Entry 7VRT (electron microscopy, 5.10 A resolution (low resolution: residue-level contacts below are approximate; hydrogen-bond / salt-bridge calls are withheld)); this record covers chains bf and hh of the 191 polymer chains in the assembly.

Chain bf:
Name: Major capsid protein
From: Enterobacteria phage T4
Reference sequence: P04535 (CAPSH_BPT4); residue numbers follow UniProt; this construct covers 1-521
Chain sequence (521 residues; each row starts with the number of its first residue):
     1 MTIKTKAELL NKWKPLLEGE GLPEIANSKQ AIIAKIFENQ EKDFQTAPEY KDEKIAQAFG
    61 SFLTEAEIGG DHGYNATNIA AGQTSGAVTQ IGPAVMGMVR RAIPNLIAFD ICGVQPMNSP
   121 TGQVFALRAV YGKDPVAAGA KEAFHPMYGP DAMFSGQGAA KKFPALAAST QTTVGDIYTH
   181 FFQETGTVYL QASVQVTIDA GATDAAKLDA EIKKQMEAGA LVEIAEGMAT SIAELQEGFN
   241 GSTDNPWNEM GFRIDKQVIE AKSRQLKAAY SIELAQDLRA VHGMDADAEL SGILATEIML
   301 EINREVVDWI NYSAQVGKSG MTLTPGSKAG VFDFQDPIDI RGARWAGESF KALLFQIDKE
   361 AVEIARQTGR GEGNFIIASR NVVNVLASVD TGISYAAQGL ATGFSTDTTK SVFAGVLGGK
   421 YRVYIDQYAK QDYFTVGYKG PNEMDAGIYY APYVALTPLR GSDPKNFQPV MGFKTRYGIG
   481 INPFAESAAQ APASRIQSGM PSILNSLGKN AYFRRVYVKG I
Unresolved in the structure: 1-108, 132-160, 486-502
Curated features (UniProtKB/Swiss-Prot):
  - site: Glu65, Ala66 (Cleavage)

Chain hh:
Name: Capsid vertex protein
From: Enterobacteria phage T4
Reference sequence: P19896 (CAPSP_BPT4); residues 1-427 here = UniProt positions 1-427
Chain sequence (427 residues; row label = number of the first residue in the row):
     1 MAKINELLRE STTTNSNSIG RPNLVALTRA TTKLIYSDIV ATQRTNQPVA AFYGIKYLNP
    61 DNEFTFKTGA TYAGEAGYVD REQITELTEE SKLTLNKGDL FKYNNIVYKV LEDTPFATIE
   121 ESDLELALQI AIVLLKVRLF SDAASTSKFE SSDSEIADAR FQINKWQTAV KSRKLKTGIT
   181 VELAQDLEAN GFDAPNFLED LLATEMADEI NKDILQSLIT VSKRYKVTGI TDSGFIDLSY
   241 ASAPEAGRSL YRMVCEMVSH IQKESTYTAT FCVASARAAA ILAASGWLKH KPEDDKYLSQ
   301 NAYGFLANGL PLYCDTNSPL DYVIVGVVEN IGEKEIVGSI FYAPYTEGLD LDDPEHVGAF
   361 KVVVDPESLQ PSIGLLVRYA LSANPYTVAK DEKEARIIDG GDMDKMAGRS DLSVLLGVKL
   421 PKIIIDE
Unresolved in the structure: 1-20, 60-68, 348-359, 423-427
Curated features (UniProtKB/Swiss-Prot):
  - site: Glu10, Ser11 (Cleavage)

Chain bf / chain hh interface:
Contacting residue pairs - 14 pairs, chain bf then chain hh:
  Pro120(bf) with Ala189(hh)
  Ser263(bf) with Gln185(hh)
  Tyr453(bf) with Ala189(hh)
  Leu459(bf) with Ser368(hh); Leu369(hh)
  Arg460(bf) with Pro366(hh)
  Gly461(bf) with Pro366(hh)
  Val470(bf) with Ser368(hh)
  Lys474(bf) with Ala184(hh); Gln185(hh); Glu188(hh)
  Thr475(bf) with Gln185(hh)
  Arg476(bf) with Gln185(hh); Ala189(hh)
Other interface residues (no listed pair), chain bf (12 interface residues in all): Lys267, Val454

In short:
12 residues of chain bf and 7 residues of chain hh are in contact.
Here chain bf is Major capsid protein and chain hh is Capsid vertex protein, both from Enterobacteria phage
T4. Entry 7VRT (The unexpanded head structure of phage T4) was determined by electron microscopy (same
publication as 7VS5).
